PDB entry 1TQE | X-ray diffraction, 2.70 A resolution | chains C and Q of the 5 polymer chains in the assembly

Chain C:
Molecule: MEF2 binding site of nur77 promoter
Sequence (17 nucleotides; numbered 1 to 17; the number before each row is that of its first residue):
     1 AAAGCTATTTATAAGCA

Chain Q:
Molecule: Myocyte-specific enhancer factor 2B
Organism: Homo sapiens
UniProt: Q02080 (MEF2B_HUMAN); numbering as in UniProt (aligned over 1-93)
Amino-acid sequence (93 residues; row label = number of the first residue in the row):
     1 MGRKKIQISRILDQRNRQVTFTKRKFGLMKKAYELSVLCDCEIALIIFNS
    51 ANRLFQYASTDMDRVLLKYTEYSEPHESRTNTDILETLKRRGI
Unresolved in the structure: 1, 92-93
Swiss-Prot annotation at these positions:
  - DNA-binding region: Ala-58 to Glu-86 (Mef2-type)

Interface between chain C and chain Q:
Residue-residue contacts (10):
  DA1(C) / Gln-18(Q)  phosphate contact
  DT6(C) / Arg-3(Q)  hydrogen bond to the base
  DA7(C) / Arg-3(Q)  hydrogen bond to the sugar
  DT8(C) / Gly-2(Q)  hydrogen bond to the base
  DT8(C) / Arg-3(Q)  sugar contact
  DT9(C) / Gly-2(Q)  hydrogen bond to the sugar
  DT9(C) / Lys-5(Q)  sugar contact
  DT10(C) / Lys-5(Q)  phosphate contact
  DA11(C) / Lys-31(Q)  phosphate contact
  DT12(C) / Lys-31(Q)  salt bridge to the phosphate
Also at the interface, not in a pair above, chain C (10 interface residues in all): DG4, DC5
Also at the interface, not in a pair above, chain Q (7 interface residues in all): Lys-4, Lys-23

Overview:
10 residues of chain C face 7 of chain Q across their interface; the contacts include 4 hydrogen bonds and 1
salt bridge. Polar pairs include DT6(C)/Arg-3(Q), DT8(C)/Gly-2(Q) and DA7(C)/Arg-3(Q).
Here chain C is MEF2 binding site of nur77 promoter and chain Q is Myocyte-specific enhancer factor 2B (Homo
sapiens). Entry 1TQE (Mechanism of recruitment of class II histone deacetylases by myocyte enhancer factor-2)
was determined by X-ray diffraction.
